Entry 3SOK (X-ray diffraction, 2.30 A resolution); this record covers chain A.

[Chain A]
Name: Fimbrial protein
From: Dichelobacter nodosus
Reference sequence: P02975 (FMAA_DICNO); residues 1-151 here correspond to UniProt positions 8-158 (UniProt number = residue number + 7)
Chain sequence (151 residues; row label = number of the first residue in the row):
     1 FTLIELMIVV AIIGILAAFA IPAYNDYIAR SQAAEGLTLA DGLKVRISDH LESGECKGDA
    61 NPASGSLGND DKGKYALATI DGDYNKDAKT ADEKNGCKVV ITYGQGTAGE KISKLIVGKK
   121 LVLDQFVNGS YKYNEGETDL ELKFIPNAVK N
Disulfide bonds: Cys-56/Cys-97
Curated features (UniProtKB/Swiss-Prot):
  - modified residue: Phe-1 (N-methylphenylalanine)
From the paper describing this entry:
  - interface residues: Phe-1, Glu-5
  - contacts within the chain: Tyr-133/Val-149 (hydrogen bond), Tyr-133/Lys-150 (hydrophobic contact)
  - conformationally variable residues (order/disorder transition): Asp-59 to Leu-67

[In short]
The paper reports interface residues Phe-1 and Glu-5; conformational variability at Asp-59.
Chain A is Fimbrial protein (Dichelobacter nodosus); the structure, Dichelobacter nodosus pilin FimA, was
determined by X-ray diffraction together with 3SOJ from the same study.
